Entry 7JK4 (electron microscopy, 3.40 A resolution); this record covers chains G and H of the 9 polymer chains in the assembly.

# Chain G
Protein: Cell division control protein
Organism: Drosophila melanogaster
UniProtKB: Q9VSM9 (Q9VSM9_DROME); residue numbers follow UniProt; this construct covers 242-662
Sequence (424 residues; each row starts with the number of its first residue):
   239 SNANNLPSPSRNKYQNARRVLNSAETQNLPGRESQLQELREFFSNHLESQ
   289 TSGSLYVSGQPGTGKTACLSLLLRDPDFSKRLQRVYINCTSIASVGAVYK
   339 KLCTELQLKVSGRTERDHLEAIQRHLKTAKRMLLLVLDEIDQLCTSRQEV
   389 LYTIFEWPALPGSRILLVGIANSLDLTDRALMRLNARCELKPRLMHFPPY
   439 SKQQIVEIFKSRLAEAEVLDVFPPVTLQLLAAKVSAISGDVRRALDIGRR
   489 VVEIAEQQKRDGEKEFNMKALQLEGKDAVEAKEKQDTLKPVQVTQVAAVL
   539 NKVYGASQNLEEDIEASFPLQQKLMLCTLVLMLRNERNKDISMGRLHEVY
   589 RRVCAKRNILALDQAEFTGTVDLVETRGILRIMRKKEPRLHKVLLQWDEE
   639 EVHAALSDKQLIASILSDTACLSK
Not modelled in the structure: 239-248, 499-525, 543-555, 661-662
Construct notes: expression tag (239-241)
Bound ions: Mg2+: Thr304 (together with ATP)
Residues lining bound ligands: ATP (adenosine-5'-triphosphate): Ser261, Ala262, Glu263, Thr264, Asn266, Leu267, Pro268, Gly269, Arg270, Gln298, Pro299, Gly300, Thr301, Gly302, Lys303, Thr304, Ala305, Glu377, Asn410, Tyr438, Ile446, Arg450, Val479, Arg480

# Chain H
Molecule: 60-nt DNA strand
Sequence (60 nucleotides; numbered -10 to 49; the number before each row is that of its first residue; numbers below 1 keep their minus sign (DT-10 is residue -10)):
   -10 TGTTATTTTACAGATTTTATGTTTAGATCTTTTATGCTTGCTTTTCAAAA
    40 GGCCTGCAGG
Not modelled in the structure: -10 to 0, 35-49

# Chain G / chain H interface
Pairs across the interface (7):
  Arg351(G) - DT7(H)  salt bridge to the phosphate
  Arg351(G) - DA8(H)  salt bridge to the phosphate
  Ser384(G) - DT17(H)  phosphate contact
  Met621(G) - DT20(H)  phosphate contact
  Lys623(G) - DT20(H)  hydrogen bond to the phosphate
  Lys623(G) - DT21(H)  salt bridge to the phosphate
  Lys630(G) - DT21(H)  salt bridge to the phosphate
Other interface residues (no listed pair), chain G (7 interface residues in all): Thr383, Arg619
Other interface residues (no listed pair), chain H (6 interface residues in all): DA16

# In short
The interface between chain G and chain H involves 7 residues on one side and 6 on the other, with 1 hydrogen
bond and 4 salt bridges. Polar contacts include Lys623(G)-DT20(H), Arg351(G)-DT7(H) and Arg351(G)-DA8(H).
Chain G binds ATP.
Chain G is Cell division control protein (Drosophila melanogaster) and chain H is a 60-nt DNA strand; the
structure, Structure of Drosophila ORC bound to AT-rich DNA and Cdc6, was determined by electron microscopy
(same publication as 7JGR, 7JGS, 7JK2, 7JK3, 7JK5 and 7JK6).
